4AYR - chain A; structure by X-ray diffraction, 1.10 A resolution.

# Chain A
Name: Mannosyl-oligosaccharide 1,2-alpha-mannosidase
Source organism: Caulobacter sp
Notes: EC 3.2.1.113
UniProtKB: B0SWV2 (B0SWV2_CAUSK); residues 27-462 here = UniProt positions 27-462
Sequence (447 residues; numbered 24 to 462 plus 8 insertion-coded residues; the number before each row is that of its first residue; a row labelled like 462A-462H holds insertion residues (462A, then the next letters in order)):
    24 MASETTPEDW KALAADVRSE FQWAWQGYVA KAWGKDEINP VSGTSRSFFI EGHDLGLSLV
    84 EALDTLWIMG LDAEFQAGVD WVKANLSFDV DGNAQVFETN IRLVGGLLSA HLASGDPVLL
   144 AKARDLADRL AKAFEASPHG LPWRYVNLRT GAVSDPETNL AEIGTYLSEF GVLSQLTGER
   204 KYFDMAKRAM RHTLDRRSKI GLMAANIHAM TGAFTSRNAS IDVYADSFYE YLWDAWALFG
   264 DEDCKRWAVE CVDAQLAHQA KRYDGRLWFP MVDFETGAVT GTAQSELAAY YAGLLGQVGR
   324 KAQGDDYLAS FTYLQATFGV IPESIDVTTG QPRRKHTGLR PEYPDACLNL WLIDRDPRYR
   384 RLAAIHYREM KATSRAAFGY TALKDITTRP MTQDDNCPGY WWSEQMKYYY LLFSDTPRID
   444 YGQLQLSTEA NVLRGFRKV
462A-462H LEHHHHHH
Disordered / not traced: 24-30, 462A-462H
Construct notes: expression tag (24-26)
Metal / ion sites: Na+: Glu84, Asp87, Ser426, Asn454; Ca2+ site 1 near Glu253 (its only coordinating residue here); Ca2+ site 2: Thr451 (together with isofagomine lactam)
Small-molecule neighbours:
  - isofagomine lactam (IFL; (3S,4R,5R)-3,4-dihydroxy-5-(hydroxymethyl)piperidin-2-one), molecule 1: Phe120, Glu121, Asn182, Ala184, Glu185, Val246, Tyr247, Ala248, Asp249, Leu310
  - isofagomine lactam (IFL), molecule 2: Glu121, Ile124, Arg125, Leu310, Arg363, Pro364, Glu365, Tyr423, Glu427, Thr451, Glu452

# Summary
Bound to chain A: isofagomine lactam. The Na+ site is built by Glu84, Asp87, Ser426 and Asn454.
Chain A is Mannosyl-oligosaccharide 1,2-alpha-mannosidase (Caulobacter sp); the structure, Structure of The
GH47 processing alpha-1,2-mannosidase from Caulobacter strain K31 in complex with noeuromycin, was determined
by X-ray diffraction together with 4AYO, 4AYP and 4AYQ from the same study.
